PDB entry 7E9F | electron microscopy, 4.00 A resolution | chains B and I of the 12 polymer chains in the assembly

# Chain B
Name: Histone H4
Source organism: Saccharomyces cerevisiae (strain ATCC 204508 / S288c)
Reference sequence: P02309 (H4_YEAST); residues 0-102 here correspond to UniProt positions 1-103 (UniProt number = residue number + 1)
Amino-acid sequence (103 residues; each row starts with the number of its first residue; numbering starts at 0):
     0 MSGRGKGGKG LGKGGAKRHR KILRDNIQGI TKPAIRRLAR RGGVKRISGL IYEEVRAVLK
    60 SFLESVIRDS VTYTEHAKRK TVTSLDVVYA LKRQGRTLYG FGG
Not modelled in the structure: 0-18, 102

# Chain I
Molecule: 147-nt DNA strand
Source organism: Escherichia coli
Sequence (147 nucleotides; each row starts with the number of its first residue):
     1 CTGGAGAATC CCGGTGCCGA GGCCGCTCAA TTGGTCGTAG ACAGCTCTAG CACCGCTTAA
    61 ACGCACGTAC GCGCTGTCCC CCGCGTTTTA ACCGCCAAGG GGATTACTCC CTAGTCTCCA
   121 GGCACGTGTC AGATATATAC ATCCTGT
Not modelled in the structure: 1-10, 134-147

# How chain B and chain I interact
Residue-residue contacts (12):
  Arg-39(B) with DG83(I), salt bridge to the phosphate
  Arg-45(B) with DC81(I), sugar contact; DC82(I), phosphate contact
  Ile-46(B) with DC81(I), sugar contact; DC82(I), hydrogen bond to the phosphate
  Ser-47(B) with DC81(I), hydrogen bond to the phosphate
  Gly-48(B) with DC81(I), hydrogen bond to the phosphate
  Arg-78(B) with DG102(I), phosphate contact; DA103(I), salt bridge to the phosphate
  Lys-79(B) with DG101(I), sugar contact; DG102(I), hydrogen bond to the phosphate
  Thr-80(B) with DG102(I), hydrogen bond to the phosphate
Other interface residues (no listed pair), chain B (10 interface residues in all): Arg-35, Lys-77

# Overview
10 residues of chain B face 6 of chain I across their interface; the contacts include 5 hydrogen bonds and 2
salt bridges. Polar pairs include Ile-46(B)/DC82(I), Ser-47(B)/DC81(I) and Gly-48(B)/DC81(I).
Here chain B is Histone H4 (Saccharomyces cerevisiae (strain ATCC 204508 / S288c)) and chain I is a 147-nt DNA
strand (Escherichia coli). Entry 7E9F (Cryo-EM structure of the 2:1 Orc1 BAH domain in complex with
nucleosome) was determined by electron microscopy.
